3UAZ - chain A; structure by X-ray diffraction, 1.40 A resolution.

# Chain A
Name: Purine nucleoside phosphorylase deoD-type
From: Bacillus cereus
Notes: EC 2.4.2.1; fragment: Adenosine phosphorylase
UniProt: Q5EEL8 (DEOD_BACCE); residues 1-235 here = UniProt positions 1-235
Sequence (235 residues; each row starts with the number of its first residue):
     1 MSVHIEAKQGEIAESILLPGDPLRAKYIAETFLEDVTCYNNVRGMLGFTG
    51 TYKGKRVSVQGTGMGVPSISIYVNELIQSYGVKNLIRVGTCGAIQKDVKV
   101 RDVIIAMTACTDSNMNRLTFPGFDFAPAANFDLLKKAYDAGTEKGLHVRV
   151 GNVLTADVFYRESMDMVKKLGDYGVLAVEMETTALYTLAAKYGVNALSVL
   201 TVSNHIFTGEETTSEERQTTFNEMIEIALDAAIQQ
Disordered / not traced: 1, 235
Construct notes: engineered mutation N204 (Asp in Q5EEL8)
Small-molecule neighbours: inosine (NOS): H4, R43, M64, I71, R87, T90, C91, G92, F159, V178, E179, M180, E181, S203, N204, I206
Swiss-Prot annotation at these positions:
  - binding site (a purine D-ribonucleoside): H4, E162, E179 to E181
  - binding site (phosphate): G20, R24, R43, R87 to T90
  - site: R217 (Important for catalytic activity)

# Summary
Ligands of chain A: inosine. UniProt lists 5 purine D-ribonucleoside-binding residues and 7 phosphate-binding
residues.
Chain A is Purine nucleoside phosphorylase deoD-type (Bacillus cereus); the structure, Crystal structure of
Bacillus cereus adenosine phosphorylase D204N mutant complexed with inosine, was determined by X-ray
diffraction (same publication as 3UAV, 3UAW, 3UAX and 3UAY).
